Entry 3V7D (X-ray diffraction, 2.31 A resolution); this record covers chains B and E of the 3 polymer chains in the assembly.

# Chain B
Molecule: Cell division control protein 4
Source organism: Saccharomyces cerevisiae
UniProt: P07834 (CDC4_YEAST); numbering as in UniProt; present here: 263-600, 605-608, 625-744
Chain sequence (464 residues; each row starts with the number of its first residue; note: 20 numbers in that range are skipped by the numbering (no residue carries them; nothing is unmodelled there)):
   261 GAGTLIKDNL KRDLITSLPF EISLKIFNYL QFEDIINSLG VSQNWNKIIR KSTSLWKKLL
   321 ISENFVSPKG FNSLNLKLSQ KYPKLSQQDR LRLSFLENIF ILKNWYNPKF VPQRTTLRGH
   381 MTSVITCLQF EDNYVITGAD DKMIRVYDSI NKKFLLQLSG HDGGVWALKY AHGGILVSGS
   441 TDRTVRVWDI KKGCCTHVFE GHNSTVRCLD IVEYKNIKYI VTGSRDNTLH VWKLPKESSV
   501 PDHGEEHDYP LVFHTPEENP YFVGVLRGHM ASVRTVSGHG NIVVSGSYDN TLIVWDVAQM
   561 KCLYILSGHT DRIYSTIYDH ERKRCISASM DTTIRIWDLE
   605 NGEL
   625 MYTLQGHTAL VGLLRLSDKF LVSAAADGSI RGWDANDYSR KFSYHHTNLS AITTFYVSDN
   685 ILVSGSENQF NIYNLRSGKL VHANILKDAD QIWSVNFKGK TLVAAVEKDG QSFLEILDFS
Disordered / not traced: 261-268, 501-506
Sequence notes: expression tag (261-262); variant Glu460 (Lys in P07834); engineered mutation Leu608 (Cys in P07834)

# Chain E
Molecule: Protein SIC1
UniProt: P38634 (SIC1_YEAST); residue numbers follow UniProt; this construct covers 67-85
Chain sequence (19 residues; numbered 67 to 85; the number before each row is that of its first residue):
    67 MTSPFNGLTS PQRSPFPKS
Disordered / not traced: 67-70, 81-85
Modified residues: Ser69 (phosphoserine; SEP); Ser76 (phosphoserine; SEP); Ser80 (phosphoserine; SEP)
Swiss-Prot annotation at these positions:
  - modified residue: Ser76 (Phosphoserine)

# How chain B and chain E interact
Contacting residue pairs (26):
  Trp426(B) with Thr75(E); Ser76(E); Pro77(E), hydrophobic
  Thr441(B) with Pro77(E)
  Ser464(B) with Ser80(E)
  Thr465(B) with Ser80(E)
  Arg467(B) with Thr75(E), hydrogen bond (side chain-backbone); Ser76(E); Pro77(E)
  Arg485(B) with Ser76(E); Pro77(E), hydrogen bond (side chain-backbone); Gln78(E), hydrogen bond (side chain-backbone); Ser80(E)
  Arg534(B) with Leu74(E); Ser76(E)
  Tyr548(B) with Ser76(E)
  Tyr574(B) with Leu74(E), hydrophobic
  Leu634(B) with Asn72(E); Leu74(E), hydrophobic
  Gly636(B) with Leu74(E)
  Ala650(B) with Asn72(E)
  Ala675(B) with Phe71(E); Asn72(E); Gly73(E)
  Thr677(B) with Gly73(E)
  Trp717(B) with Thr75(E)
Interface residues without a listed pair, chain B (20 interface residues in all): Val384, Arg443, Arg572, Leu637, Ile676
Interface residues without a listed pair, chain E (10 interface residues in all): Arg79

# Summary
Chain B and chain E form an interface of 20 and 10 residues respectively; the contacts include 3 hydrogen
bonds. Among the polar pairs are Arg467(B)-Thr75(E), Arg485(B)-Pro77(E) and Arg485(B)-Gln78(E).
Here chain B is Cell division control protein 4 (Saccharomyces cerevisiae) and chain E is Protein SIC1. Entry
3V7D (Crystal Structure of ScSkp1-ScCdc4-pSic1 peptide complex) was determined by X-ray diffraction.
